Entry 6QE8 (X-ray diffraction, 1.79 A resolution); this record covers chain A.

Chain A:
Protein: Endo-1,4-beta-xylanase A
From: Aspergillus niger
Notes: EC 3.2.1.8
UniProtKB: P55329 (XYNA_ASPNG); residues 1-211 here = UniProt positions 1-211
Sequence (211 residues; row label = number of the first residue in the row):
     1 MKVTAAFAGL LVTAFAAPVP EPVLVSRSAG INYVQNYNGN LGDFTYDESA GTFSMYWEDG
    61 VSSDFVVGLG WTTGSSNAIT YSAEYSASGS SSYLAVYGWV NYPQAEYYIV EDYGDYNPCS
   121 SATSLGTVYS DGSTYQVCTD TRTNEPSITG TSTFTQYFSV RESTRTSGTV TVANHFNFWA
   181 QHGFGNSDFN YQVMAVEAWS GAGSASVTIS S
Disordered / not traced: 1-28
Sequence notes: conflict Asn77 (Lys in P55329)
Disulfide bonds: Cys119-Cys138
Covalent attachments: compound HZB linked to Glu106
Small-molecule neighbours: HZB ((1R,3S,4R,5R)-5-[(2S,3R,4S,5R)-3,4,5-tris(oxidanyl)oxan-2-yl]oxycyclohexane-1,2,3,4-tetrol): Gln35, Tyr37, Asp64, Val66, Tyr97, Trp99, Tyr108, Arg142, Glu145, Pro146, Ser147, Ile148, Phe154, Gln156, Tyr191, Glu197
UniProt features mapped onto this chain:
  - active site: Glu106 (Nucleophile), Glu197 (Proton donor)
Reported in the primary citation:
  - catalytic residues: Glu106
  - binding site for HZB: Glu106

Summary:
Compound HZB is covalently linked to Glu106. UniProt lists active-site residues Glu106 and Glu197. From the
paper: the catalytic residue Glu106; a binding site for HZB at Glu106.
Chain A is Endo-1,4-beta-xylanase A (Aspergillus niger); the structure, Crystal structure of Aspergillus niger
GH11 endoxylanase XynA in complex with xylobiose epoxide activity based probe, was determined by X-ray
diffraction (same publication as 6Q7I, 6Q7J and 6Q8M).
